Entry 3FBW (X-ray diffraction, 1.23 A resolution); this record covers chain A.

# Chain A
Molecule: Haloalkane dehalogenase
Organism: Rhodococcus rhodochrous
Notes: EC 3.8.1.5
UniProt: P0A3G2 (DHAA_RHORH); residue numbers follow UniProt; this construct covers 1-293
Amino-acid sequence (299 residues; each row starts with the number of its first residue):
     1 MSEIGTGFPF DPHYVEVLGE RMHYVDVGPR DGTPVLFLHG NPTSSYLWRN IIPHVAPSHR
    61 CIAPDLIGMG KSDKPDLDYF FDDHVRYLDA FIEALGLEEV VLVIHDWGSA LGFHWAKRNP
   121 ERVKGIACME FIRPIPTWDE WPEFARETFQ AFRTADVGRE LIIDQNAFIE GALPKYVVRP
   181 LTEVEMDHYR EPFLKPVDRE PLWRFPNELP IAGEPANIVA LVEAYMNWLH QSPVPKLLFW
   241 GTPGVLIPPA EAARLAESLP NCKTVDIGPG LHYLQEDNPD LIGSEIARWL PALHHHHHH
Not modelled in the structure: 1-2, 296-299
Sequence notes: engineered mutation Tyr176 (Cys in P0A3G2); expression tag (294-299)
Curated features (UniProtKB/Swiss-Prot):
  - active site: Asp106 (Nucleophile), Glu130 (Proton donor), His272 (Proton acceptor)
Bound ions: Mg2+ site 1 near Gly19 (its only coordinating residue here); Mg2+ site 2 near Arg153 (its only coordinating residue here)
Small-molecule neighbours: benzoic acid (BEZ): Asn41, Asp106, Trp107, Trp141, Phe149, Phe168, Tyr176, Phe205, Pro206, Leu209, Leu246, His272, Tyr273
What the authors report for this chain:
  - binding site for chloride ion: Asn41, Trp107
  - catalytic residues: Asp106, Glu130, His272
  - binding site for benzoic acid: Asn41, Asp106
  - contacts within the chain: Glu130-His272
  - conformationally variable residues (loop rearrangement, side-chain flip): Asp106, Glu140, Arg153 to Asp156, Lys175, Tyr176, His272

# Summary
Chain A binds benzoic acid. From UniProt: 3 active-site residues. From the paper: catalytic residues Asp106,
Glu130 and His272; a binding site for chloride ion at Asn41 and Trp107.
Chain A is Haloalkane dehalogenase (Rhodococcus rhodochrous); the structure, Structure of Rhodococcus
rhodochrous haloalkane dehalogenase DhaA mutant C176Y, was determined by X-ray diffraction together with 3G9X
and 3FWH from the same study.
